1SXI - chains A and D; structure by X-ray diffraction, 3.00 A resolution.

# Chain A (and D)
Name: Glucose-resistance amylase regulator
Source organism: Bacillus megaterium
Notes: engineered mutation(s): residues 53-332; chain D of this document is another copy of the same molecule, construct and numbering; everything in this record applies to it too
Reference sequence: P46828 (CCPA_BACME); residue numbers follow UniProt; this construct covers 53-332
Sequence (280 residues; row label = number of the first residue in the row):
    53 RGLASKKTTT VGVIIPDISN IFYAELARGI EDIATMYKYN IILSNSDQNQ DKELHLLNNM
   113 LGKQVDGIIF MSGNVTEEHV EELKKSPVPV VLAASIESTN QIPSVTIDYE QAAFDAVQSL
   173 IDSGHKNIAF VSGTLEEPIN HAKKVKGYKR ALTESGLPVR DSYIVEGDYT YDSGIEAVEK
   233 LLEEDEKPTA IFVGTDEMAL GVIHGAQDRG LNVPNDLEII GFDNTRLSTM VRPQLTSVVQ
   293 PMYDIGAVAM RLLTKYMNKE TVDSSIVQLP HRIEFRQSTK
Unresolved in the structure: 53-59
Modified residues: Mse88, Mse112, Mse123, Mse250, Mse282, Mse294, Mse302, Mse309 (selenomethionine; parent Met)
Construct notes: modified residue (88, 112, 123, 250, 282, 294, 302, 309)

# How chain A and chain D interact
Pairs across the interface (55; chain A residue first):
  Thr62(A) with Lys115(D)
  Asp69(A) with Arg80(D), salt bridge
  Ile70(A) with Ile70(D), hydrophobic; Ala76(D); Arg80(D); Leu95(D), hydrophobic
  Ser71(A) with Ala76(D); Arg80(D), hydrogen bond
  Ala76(A) with Ile70(D); Ser71(D)
  Ala79(A) with Ile70(D), hydrophobic
  Arg80(A) with Pro68(D), hydrogen bond (side chain-backbone); Asp69(D), salt bridge; Asn97(D); Asp99(D), salt bridge
  Glu83(A) with Asn97(D); Lys104(D), salt bridge
  Thr87(A) with Lys104(D)
  Asn92(A) with His107(D), hydrogen bond; Asn111(D)
  Ile94(A) with Ile94(D), hydrophobic
  Leu95(A) with Ile70(D), hydrophobic; Ile94(D); Leu95(D), hydrogen bond (backbone-backbone)
  Ser96(A) with Ile93(D)
  Asn97(A) with Glu83(D)
  Lys104(A) with Glu83(D), salt bridge
  Asn111(A) with Asn92(D); Ile94(D)
  Lys115(A) with Thr62(D); Ile94(D); Lys115(D)
  Tyr223(A) with Arg278(D); Thr281(D), hydrogen bond (side chain-backbone); Mse282(D), hydrophobic; Arg284(D), hydrogen bond
  Asp224(A) with Arg278(D), salt bridge
  Glu249(A) with Mse282(D)
  His256(A) with Mse282(D); Val283(D); Arg284(D), hydrogen bond
  Asp260(A) with Arg284(D), salt bridge
  Arg278(A) with Ser71(D); Ile73(D); Glu249(D), salt bridge
  Thr281(A) with Tyr223(D), hydrogen bond (backbone-side chain)
  Mse282(A) with Tyr223(D), hydrophobic; Glu249(D); Leu252(D), hydrophobic; His256(D), hydrogen bond (backbone-side chain); Leu279(D), hydrophobic
  Val283(A) with His256(D)
  Arg284(A) with Tyr223(D), hydrogen bond; His256(D); Asp260(D), salt bridge
Interface residues without a listed pair, chain A (37 interface residues in all): Ile73, Glu77, Asp84, Ile93, His107, Gln116, Thr222, Leu252, Leu279, Gln286
Interface residues without a listed pair, chain D (31 interface residues in all): Glu77

# Overview
37 residues of chain A and 31 residues of chain D are in contact; the contacts include 10 hydrogen bonds and 9
salt bridges. Among the polar pairs are Asp69(A)-Arg80(D), Arg80(A)-Asp99(D) and Glu83(A)-Lys104(D).
Both chains are Glucose-resistance amylase regulator (Bacillus megaterium). Entry 1SXI (Structure of apo
transcription regulator B. megaterium) was determined by X-ray diffraction, deposited together with 1SXG and
1SXH.
